Entry 1UWA (X-ray diffraction, 2.30 A resolution); this record covers chains A and F of the 16 polymer chains in the assembly.

== Chain A ==
Protein: Ribulose bisphosphate carboxylase large chain
From: Chlamydomonas reinhardtii
Notes: EC 4.1.1.39
UniProt: P00877 (RBL_CHLRE); residues 1-475 here = UniProt positions 1-475
Amino-acid sequence (475 residues; each row starts with the number of its first residue):
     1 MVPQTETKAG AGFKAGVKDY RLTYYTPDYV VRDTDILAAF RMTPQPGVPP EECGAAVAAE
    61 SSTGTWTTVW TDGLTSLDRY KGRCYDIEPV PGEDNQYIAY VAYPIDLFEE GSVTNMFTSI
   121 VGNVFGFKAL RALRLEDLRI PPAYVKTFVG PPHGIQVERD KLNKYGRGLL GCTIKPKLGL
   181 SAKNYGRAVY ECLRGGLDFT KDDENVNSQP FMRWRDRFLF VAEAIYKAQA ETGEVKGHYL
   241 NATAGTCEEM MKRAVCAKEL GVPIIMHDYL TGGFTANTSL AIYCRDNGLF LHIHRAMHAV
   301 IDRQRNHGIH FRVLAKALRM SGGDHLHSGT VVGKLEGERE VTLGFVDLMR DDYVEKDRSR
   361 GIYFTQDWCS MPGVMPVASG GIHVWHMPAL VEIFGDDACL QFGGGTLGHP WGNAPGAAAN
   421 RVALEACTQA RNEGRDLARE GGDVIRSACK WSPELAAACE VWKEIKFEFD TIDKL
Unresolved in the structure: 1-10
Differences from the reference sequence: conflict P46 (Leu in P00877); engineered mutation F290 (Leu in P00877)
Modified residues: P104, P151 (4-hydroxyproline; HYP); K201 (lysine nz-carboxylic acid; KCX); C256, C369 (s-methylcysteine; SMC)
Disulfides: C449-C459
Bound ions: Mg2+: K201, D203, E204 (together with 2-carboxyarabinitol-1,5-diphosphate)
Residues lining bound ligands:
  - 2-carboxyarabinitol-1,5-diphosphate (CAP), molecule 1: E60, T65, W66, N123
  - 2-carboxyarabinitol-1,5-diphosphate (CAP), molecule 2: T173, K175, K177, K201, D203, E204, H294, R295, H298, H327, G329, K334, L335, S379, G380, G381, Q401, F402, G403, G404

== Chain F ==
Protein: Ribulose bisphosphate carboxylase small chain 1
From: Chlamydomonas reinhardtii
Notes: EC 4.1.1.39
UniProt: P00873 (RBS1_CHLRE); residues 1-140 here correspond to UniProt positions 46-185 (UniProt number = residue number + 45)
Amino-acid sequence (140 residues; each row starts with the number of its first residue):
     1 MMVWTPVNNK MFETFSYLPP LTDEQIAAQV DYIVANGWIP CLEFAEADKA YVSNESAIRF
    61 GSVSCLYYDN RYWTMWKLPM FGCRDPMQVL REIVACTKAF PDAYVRLVAF DNQKQVQIMG
   121 FLVQRPKSAR DWQPANKRSV
Differences from the reference sequence: conflict S128 (Thr173 in P00873), W132 (Phe177 in P00873)

== How chain A and chain F interact ==
Residue-residue contacts (40):
  G179(A) - Q115(F)
  L180(A) - Q115(F)
  S181(A) - Q115(F)  hydrogen bond (backbone-side chain)
  K183(A) - Y72(F)  hydrogen bond (backbone-side chain)
  N184(A) - Q115(F)
  G186(A) - Y72(F)
  R187(A) - E43(F)  salt bridge
  R187(A) - Y72(F)  hydrogen bond (backbone-side chain)
  R187(A) - M75(F)
  R187(A) - F110(F)
  Y190(A) - W73(F)
  Y190(A) - T74(F)  hydrogen bond
  E191(A) - T74(F)
  E191(A) - M75(F)  hydrogen bond (side chain-backbone)
  R194(A) - T74(F)
  R215(A) - V63(F)
  L219(A) - C65(F)
  L219(A) - L66(F)
  L219(A) - Y67(F)
  F220(A) - Y72(F)
  E223(A) - Y67(F)
  E223(A) - Y68(F)
  E223(A) - D69(F)
  E223(A) - N70(F)  hydrogen bond (side chain-backbone)
  E223(A) - R71(F)  salt bridge
  E223(A) - Y72(F)  hydrogen bond (side chain-backbone)
  Y226(A) - S56(F)
  Y226(A) - R59(F)  hydrogen bond
  Y226(A) - F60(F)  hydrophobic
  Y226(A) - Y67(F)
  K227(A) - Y72(F)
  E259(A) - R59(F)
  E259(A) - F60(F)
  E259(A) - G61(F)  hydrogen bond (backbone-backbone)
  E259(A) - V63(F)
  L260(A) - F60(F)
  L260(A) - V63(F)  hydrophobic
  G261(A) - R59(F)  hydrogen bond (backbone-side chain)
  P410(A) - L78(F)
  G412(A) - L78(F)
Interface residues without a listed pair, chain A (28 interface residues in all): A182, A222, A224, A230, E231, C256, W411
Interface residues without a listed pair, chain F (22 interface residues in all): K49, Q117

== Overview ==
Chain A and chain F form an interface of 28 and 22 residues respectively; the contacts include 10 hydrogen
bonds and 2 salt bridges. Polar contacts include R187(A)-E43(F), E223(A)-R71(F) and S181(A)-Q115(F). Ligands
of chain A: 2-carboxyarabinitol-1,5-diphosphate.
Here chain A is Ribulose bisphosphate carboxylase large chain and chain F is Ribulose bisphosphate carboxylase
small chain 1, both from Chlamydomonas reinhardtii. Entry 1UWA (L290F mutant rubisco from chlamydomonas) was
determined by X-ray diffraction, deposited together with 1UW9.
